Entry 8P6X (electron microscopy, 1.90 A resolution); this record covers chains H and J of the 3 polymer chains in the assembly.

# Chain H
Molecule: CDK-activating kinase assembly factor MAT1
Source organism: Homo sapiens
Reference sequence: P51948 (MAT1_HUMAN), isoform P51948-1; residues 220-309 here = UniProt positions 220-309
Amino-acid sequence (93 residues; numbered 217 to 309; the number before each row is that of its first residue):
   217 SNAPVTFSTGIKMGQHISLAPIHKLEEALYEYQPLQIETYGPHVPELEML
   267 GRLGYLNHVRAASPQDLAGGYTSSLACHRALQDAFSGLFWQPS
Not modelled in the structure: 217-243, 309
Sequence notes: expression tag (217-219)

# Chain J
Molecule: Cyclin-dependent kinase 7
Source organism: Homo sapiens
Notes: EC 2.7.11.22, 2.7.11.23
Reference sequence: P50613 (CDK7_HUMAN); residue numbers follow UniProt; this construct covers 1-346
Amino-acid sequence (349 residues; numbered -2 to 346; the number before each row is that of its first residue; numbers below 1 keep their minus sign (Ser-2 is residue -2)):
    -2 SNAMALDVKSRAKRYEKLDFLGEGQFATVYKARDKNTNQIVAIKKIKLGH
    48 RSEAKDGINRTALREIKLLQELSHPNIIGLLDAFGHKSNISLVFDFMETD
    98 LEVIIKDNSLVLTPSHIKAYMLMTLQGLEYLHQHWILHRDLKPNNLLLDE
   148 NGVLKLADFGLAKSFGSPNRAYTHQVVTRWYRAPELLFGARMYGVGVDMW
   198 AVGCILAELLLRVPFLPGDSDLDQLTRIFETLGTPTEEQWPDMCSLPDYV
   248 TFKSFPGIPLHHIFSAAGDDLLDLIQGLFLFNPCARITATQALKMKYFSN
   298 RPGPTPGCQLPRPNCPVETLKEQSNPALAIKRKRTEALEQGGLPKKLIF
Not modelled in the structure: -2 to 9, 31-36, 44-51, 311-346
Sequence notes: expression tag (-2 to 0)
Ligand contacts: BS-194 (NS9; (2S,3S)-3-{[7-(benzylamino)-3-(1-methylethyl)pyrazolo[1,5-a]pyrimidin-5-yl]amino}butane-1,2,4-triol): Leu18, Gly19, Glu20, Val26, Ala39, Lys41, Ile75, Phe91, Asp92, Phe93, Met94, Glu95, Thr96, Asp97, Asn141, Asn142, Leu144, Ala154, Asp155
UniProt features mapped onto this chain:
  - active site: Asp137 (Proton acceptor)
  - binding site (ATP): Leu18 to Val26, Lys41
  - modified residue: Ala2 (N-acetylalanine), Ser7 (Phosphoserine), Ser164 (Phosphoserine), Thr170 (Phosphothreonine), Ser321 (Phosphoserine)
  - mutagenesis: Lys41 (K41A: Total loss of activity; K41M: No effect on interaction with HINT1), Phe91 (F91G: Enhanced capacity to bind ATP analogs), Ser164 (S164A: No mitotic repression of transcriptional activity of the reconstituted TFIIH complex), Thr170 (T170A: Total loss of activity. Total loss of transcriptional activity of the reconstituted TFIIH complex; T170E: No effect on interaction with HINT1)
From the paper describing this entry:
  - binding site for BS-194: Met94, Asp155

# How chain H and chain J interact
Contacting residue pairs (45):
  Ala244(H) with Gly300(J)
  Leu245(H) with Asn297(J)
  Tyr246(H) with Leu119(J), hydrophobic; Gln123(J); Leu290(J); Phe295(J); Ser296(J); Pro301(J), hydrophobic
  Tyr248(H) with Glu126(J), hydrogen bond; Thr287(J); Leu290(J), hydrophobic; Lys291(J)
  Leu251(H) with Glu126(J); Tyr127(J), hydrophobic; Gln130(J)
  Ile253(H) with His131(J)
  Arg276(H) with Pro165(J)
  Pro280(H) with Asp239(J); Ser242(J), hydrogen bond (backbone-side chain)
  Gln281(H) with Ser242(J), hydrogen bond (backbone-side chain); Leu243(J)
  Asp282(H) with Met189(J)
  Leu283(H) with Asp239(J); Cys281(J)
  Ala284(H) with Trp237(J), hydrogen bond (backbone-side chain); Asp239(J); Ser242(J); Leu243(J), hydrophobic; Pro280(J)
  Gly285(H) with Met189(J); Tyr190(J); Gly191(J); Pro280(J)
  Gly286(H) with Pro280(J); Cys281(J)
  Tyr287(H) with Pro165(J); Met189(J), hydrophobic
  Thr288(H) with Cys281(J)
  Leu291(H) with Trp132(J)
  Ala292(H) with Gly163(J)
  His294(H) with Trp132(J)
  Arg295(H) with Trp132(J); Phe162(J), hydrogen bond (side chain-backbone); Gly163(J)
  Gln298(H) with Trp132(J)
Also at the interface, not in a pair above, chain J (33 interface residues in all): Ser161, Ser164, Glu182, Ala187, Met240, Arg298

# In short
21 residues of chain H and 33 residues of chain J are in contact, with 5 hydrogen bonds. Among the polar pairs
are Tyr248(H)-Glu126(J), Pro280(H)-Ser242(J) and Gln281(H)-Ser242(J). Ligands of chain J: BS-194. From the
paper: a binding site for BS-194 at Met94(J) and Asp155(J).
Chain H is CDK-activating kinase assembly factor MAT1 and chain J is Cyclin-dependent kinase 7, both from Homo
sapiens; the structure, Cryo-EM structure of CAK in complex with inhibitor BS-194, was determined by electron
microscopy together with 8ORM, 8P6V, 8P6W, 8P6Y, 8P6Z, 8P70 and 11 further entries from the same study.
